PDB entry 3D5M | X-ray diffraction, 2.20 A resolution | chain A

== Chain A ==
Protein: RNA-directed RNA polymerase
From: Hepatitis C virus (isolate BK)
Notes: EC 2.7.7.48; fragment: catalytic domain (residues 2420-2989)
UniProtKB: P26663 (POLG_HCVBK); residues 1-570 here correspond to UniProt positions 2420-2989 (UniProt number = residue number + 2419)
Sequence (578 residues; numbered 1 to 578; the number before each row is that of its first residue):
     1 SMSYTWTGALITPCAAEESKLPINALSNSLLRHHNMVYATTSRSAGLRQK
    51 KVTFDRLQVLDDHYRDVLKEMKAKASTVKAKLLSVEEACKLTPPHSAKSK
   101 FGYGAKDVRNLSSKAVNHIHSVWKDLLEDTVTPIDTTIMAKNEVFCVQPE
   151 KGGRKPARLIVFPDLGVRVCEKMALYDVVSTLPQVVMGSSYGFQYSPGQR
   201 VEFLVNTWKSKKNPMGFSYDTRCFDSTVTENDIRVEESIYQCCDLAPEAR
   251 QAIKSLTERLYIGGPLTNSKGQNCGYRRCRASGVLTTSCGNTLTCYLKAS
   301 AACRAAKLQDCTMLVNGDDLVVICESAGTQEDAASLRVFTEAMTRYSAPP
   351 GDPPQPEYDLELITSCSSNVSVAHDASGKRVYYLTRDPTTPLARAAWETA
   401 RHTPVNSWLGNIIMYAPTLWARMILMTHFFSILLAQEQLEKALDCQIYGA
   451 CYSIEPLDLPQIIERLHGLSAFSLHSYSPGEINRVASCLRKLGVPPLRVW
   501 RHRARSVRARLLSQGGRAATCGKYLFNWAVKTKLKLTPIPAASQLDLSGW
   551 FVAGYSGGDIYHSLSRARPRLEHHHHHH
Not modelled in the structure: 150-152, 563-578
Differences from the reference sequence: engineered mutation Q544 (Arg2963 in P26663); expression tag (571-578)
Disulfides: C303-C311
Ligand contacts: 4MS (N-({3-[(5S)-5-tert-butyl-1-(3-chloro-4-fluorobenzyl)-4-hydroxy-2-oxo-2,5-dihydro-1H-pyrrol-3-yl]-1,1-dioxido-1,2-benzis othiazol-7-yl}methyl)methanesulfonamide): F193, S196, P197, R200, T287, S288, N291, N316, G317, D318, D319, C366, S368, L384, G410, N411, M414, Y415, Q446, I447, Y448, G449, S556
UniProt features mapped onto this chain:
  - binding site (Mg(2+)): D220, D318, D319
  - modified residue (Phosphoserine): S29, S42

== Summary ==
Chain A binds compound 4MS. UniProt lists 3 Mg2+-binding residues.
Chain A is RNA-directed RNA polymerase (Hepatitis C virus (isolate BK)); the structure, Crystal structure of
HCV NS5B polymerase with a novel pyridazinone inhibitor, was determined by X-ray diffraction (same publication
as 3D28).
